8FOP - chains a and d of the 30 polymer chains in the assembly; structure by electron microscopy, 3.20 A resolution.

Chain a (and d):
Molecule: Tail sheath protein
Organism: Agrobacterium phage Milano
Notes: chain d of this document is another copy of the same molecule, construct and numbering; everything in this record applies to it too
UniProtKB: A0A482MFS8 (A0A482MFS8_9CAUD); numbering as in UniProt (aligned over 1-503)
Chain sequence (503 residues; each row starts with the number of its first residue):
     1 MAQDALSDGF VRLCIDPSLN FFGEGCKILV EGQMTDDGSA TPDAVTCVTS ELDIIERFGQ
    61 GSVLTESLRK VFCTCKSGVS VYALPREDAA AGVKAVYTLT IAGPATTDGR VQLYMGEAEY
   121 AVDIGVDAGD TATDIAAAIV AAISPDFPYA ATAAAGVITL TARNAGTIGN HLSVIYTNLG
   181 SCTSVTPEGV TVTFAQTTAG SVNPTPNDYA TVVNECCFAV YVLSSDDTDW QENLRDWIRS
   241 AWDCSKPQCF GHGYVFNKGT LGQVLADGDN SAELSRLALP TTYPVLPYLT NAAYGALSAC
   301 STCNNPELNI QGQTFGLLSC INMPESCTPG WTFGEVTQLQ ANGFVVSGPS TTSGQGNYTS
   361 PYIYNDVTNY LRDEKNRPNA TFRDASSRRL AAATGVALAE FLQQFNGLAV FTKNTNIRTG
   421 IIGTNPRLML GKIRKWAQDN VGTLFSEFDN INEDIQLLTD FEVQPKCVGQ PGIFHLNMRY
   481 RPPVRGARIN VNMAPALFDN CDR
Not modelled in the structure: 1-2, 91-113, 121-160, 174-200, 352-356, 499-503 (chain d: 1-3, 102-156, 498-503)
Disulfides: Cys26-Cys303, Cys73-Cys320, Cys75-Cys300, Cys217-Cys249

How chain a and chain d interact:
Residue-residue contacts (24):
  Asp4(a) - Thr351(d)
  Ser7(a) - Tyr364(d)
  Asp8(a) - Tyr362(d)
  Asp8(a) - Tyr364(d)  hydrogen bond (backbone-side chain)
  Gly9(a) - Arg488(d)  hydrogen bond (backbone-side chain)
  Phe10(a) - Ala487(d)
  Phe10(a) - Arg488(d)
  Phe10(a) - Ile489(d)  hydrogen bond (backbone-backbone)
  Val11(a) - Val491(d)  hydrophobic
  Arg12(a) - Phe333(d)
  Arg12(a) - Arg488(d)
  Arg12(a) - Asn490(d)
  Arg12(a) - Val491(d)  hydrogen bond (backbone-backbone)
  Leu13(a) - Val491(d)
  Cys14(a) - Val491(d)  hydrogen bond (backbone-backbone)
  Cys14(a) - Asn492(d)
  Cys14(a) - Met493(d)
  Ile15(a) - Met493(d)
  Asp16(a) - Met493(d)  hydrogen bond (backbone-backbone)
  Asp16(a) - Ala494(d)
  Pro17(a) - Ala494(d)
  Leu19(a) - Asn492(d)
  Leu19(a) - Met493(d)
  Leu19(a) - Ala494(d)  hydrophobic
Other interface residues (no listed pair), chain a (14 interface residues in all): Gln3
Other interface residues (no listed pair), chain d (15 interface residues in all): Ser350, Thr352, Pro495

In short:
Chain a and chain d form an interface of 14 and 15 residues respectively, with 6 hydrogen bonds. Among the
polar pairs are Asp8(a)-Tyr364(d), Gly9(a)-Arg488(d) and Phe10(a)-Ile489(d).
Both chains are Tail sheath protein (Agrobacterium phage Milano). Entry 8FOP (Structure of Agrobacterium
tumefaciens bacteriophage Milano curved tail) was determined by electron microscopy (same publication as 8FQC,
8FOU and 8FOY).
